PDB entry 1VGC | X-ray diffraction, 1.90 A resolution | chains B and C of the 3 polymer chains in the assembly

[Chain B]
Protein: Gamma chymotrypsin
Source organism: Bos taurus
Notes: EC 3.4.21.1
UniProtKB: P00766 (CTRA_BOVIN); residue numbers follow UniProt; this construct covers 16-146
Chain sequence (131 residues; numbered 16 to 146; the number before each row is that of its first residue):
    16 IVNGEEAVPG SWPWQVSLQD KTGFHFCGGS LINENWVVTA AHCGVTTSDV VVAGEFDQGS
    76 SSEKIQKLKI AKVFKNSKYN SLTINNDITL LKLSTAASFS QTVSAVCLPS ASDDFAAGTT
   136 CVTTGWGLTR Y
Disulfide bonds: C42-C58
Swiss-Prot annotation at these positions:
  - active site (Charge relay system): H57, D102

[Chain C]
Protein: Gamma chymotrypsin
Source organism: Bos taurus
Notes: EC 3.4.21.1
UniProtKB: P00766 (CTRA_BOVIN); numbering as in UniProt (aligned over 149-245)
Chain sequence (97 residues; numbered 149 to 245; the number before each row is that of its first residue):
   149 ANTPDRLQQA SLPLLSNTNC KKYWGTKIKD AMICAGASGV SSCMGDSGGP LVCKKNGAWT
   209 LVGIVSWGSS TCSTSTPGVY ARVTALVNWV QQTLAAN
Disordered / not traced: 149-150
Disulfide bonds: C168-C182, C191-C220
Covalently attached groups: L-para-chloro-1-acetamido boronic acid (V36) linked to S195
Residues lining bound ligands: L-para-chloro-1-acetamido boronic acid (V36; l-1-(4-chlorophenyl)-2-(acetamido)ethane boronic acid): S189, S190, C191, M192, G193, D194, V213, S214, W215, G216, S217, C220, G226
Swiss-Prot annotation at these positions:
  - active site: S195 (Charge relay system)

[Interface between chain B and chain C]
Disulfides between the chains: C136(B)-C201(C)
Pairs across the interface - 150 pairs, chain B then chain C:
  I16(B) with Q156(C); Q157(C); A158(C), hydrophobic; S189(C); D194(C), hydrogen bond (backbone-side chain)
  V17(B) with V188(C); S189(C), hydrogen bond (backbone-backbone); C220(C), hydrophobic; T222(C)
  N18(B) with G187(C); V188(C); T222(C)
  G19(B) with Q157(C)
  E20(B) with Q156(C); Q157(C), hydrogen bond (backbone-backbone)
  E21(B) with R154(C), salt bridge; L155(C); Q156(C); Q157(C)
  A22(B) with L155(C), hydrogen bond (backbone-backbone); Q157(C)
  W27(B) with Q157(C), hydrogen bond; W207(C)
  W29(B) with W207(C), hydrophobic
  Q30(B) with L155(C); P198(C)
  H40(B) with G193(C), hydrogen bond (side chain-backbone)
  C42(B) with G193(C); S195(C)
  G43(B) with S195(C), hydrogen bond (backbone-backbone); G196(C); G197(C)
  G44(B) with G196(C); G197(C)
  S45(B) with P198(C)
  I47(B) with L242(C), hydrophobic
  N48(B) with L242(C)
  W51(B) with L242(C), hydrophobic; N245(C)
  V53(B) with G196(C); L209(C), hydrophobic
  T54(B) with G196(C)
  A55(B) with G196(C); I212(C), hydrophobic; V213(C)
  H57(B) with S195(C), hydrogen bond; S214(C)
  C58(B) with S195(C)
  F71(B) with D153(C); R154(C); L155(C), hydrogen bond (backbone-backbone)
  D72(B) with D153(C); R154(C), salt bridge
  Q73(B) with D153(C), hydrogen bond (backbone-backbone)
  F89(B) with W237(C); T241(C); N245(C)
  N91(B) with W237(C)
  T98(B) with M180(C)
  I99(B) with M180(C); S214(C); W215(C)
  N100(B) with K177(C); A179(C); M180(C)
  N101(B) with A179(C); L234(C)
  D102(B) with S214(C), hydrogen bond; A229(C)
  I103(B) with I212(C), hydrophobic; L234(C), hydrophobic; W237(C), hydrophobic; V238(C), hydrophobic
  L105(B) with W237(C), hydrophobic; T241(C); L242(C), hydrophobic
  K107(B) with N245(C)
  V121(B) with V200(C), hydrophobic; W207(C); L209(C)
  C122(B) with W207(C), hydrogen bond (backbone-backbone); T208(C); L209(C), hydrogen bond (backbone-backbone)
  L123(B) with L209(C), hydrophobic; V231(C), hydrophobic; V238(C), hydrophobic
  P124(B) with T208(C); L209(C); V231(C); V235(C)
  S125(B) with T232(C), hydrogen bond (backbone-side chain)
  A126(B) with T232(C), hydrogen bond (backbone-side chain); V235(C); N236(C)
  D128(B) with T232(C)
  D129(B) with K203(C), hydrogen bond (backbone-side chain)
  F130(B) with L162(C), hydrophobic; K203(C); T208(C); V210(C), hydrophobic
  A131(B) with L162(C)
  A132(B) with L162(C); L163(C); S164(C)
  G133(B) with L162(C), hydrogen bond (backbone-backbone)
  T134(B) with L160(C); P161(C); L162(C), hydrogen bond (backbone-backbone)
  T135(B) with S159(C); L160(C)
  C136(B) with A158(C); S159(C); L160(C), hydrogen bond (backbone-backbone); L162(C), hydrophobic; V200(C); C201(C), disulfide
  V137(B) with A158(C); P198(C); L199(C); V200(C), hydrogen bond (backbone-backbone); W207(C), hydrophobic
  T138(B) with Q157(C); A158(C), hydrogen bond (backbone-backbone); L160(C); S190(C); P198(C), hydrogen bond (side chain-backbone); V213(C)
  T139(B) with Q156(C); Q157(C); P198(C), hydrogen bond (backbone-backbone)
  G140(B) with L155(C); Q156(C), hydrogen bond (backbone-backbone); D194(C)
  W141(B) with T151(C); P152(C); D153(C), hydrogen bond (side chain-backbone); R154(C); L155(C); D194(C), hydrogen bond (backbone-side chain)
  G142(B) with P152(C); M192(C); G193(C); D194(C), hydrogen bond (backbone-side chain)
  L143(B) with T151(C); C191(C); M192(C), hydrogen bond (backbone-backbone)
  T144(B) with P152(C)
  Y146(B) with M192(C), hydrophobic; S218(C); T219(C)
Other interface residues (no listed pair), chain B (65 interface residues in all): F41, G74, K90, T104, S127
Other interface residues (no listed pair), chain C (59 interface residues in all): A206, Y228, Q239

[Overview]
Chain B and chain C form an interface of 65 and 59 residues respectively; the contacts include 1 disulfide
bond, 28 hydrogen bonds and 2 salt bridges. Among the polar pairs are E21(B)-R154(C), D72(B)-R154(C) and
I16(B)-D194(C). Covalently linked L-para-chloro-1-acetamido boronic acid: at S195(C).
Chain B is Gamma chymotrypsin and chain C is Gamma chymotrypsin, both from Bos taurus; the structure,
Gamma-chymotrypsin L-para-chloro-1-acetamido boronic acid inhibitor complex, was determined by X-ray
diffraction together with 2VGC, 3VGC and 4VGC from the same study.
